PDB entry 1NUN | X-ray diffraction, 2.90 A resolution | chains A and B

Chain A:
Molecule: Fibroblast growth factor-10
Organism: Homo sapiens
UniProtKB: O15520 (FGF10_HUMAN); residue numbers follow UniProt; this construct covers 64-208
Sequence (145 residues; numbered 64 to 208; the number before each row is that of its first residue):
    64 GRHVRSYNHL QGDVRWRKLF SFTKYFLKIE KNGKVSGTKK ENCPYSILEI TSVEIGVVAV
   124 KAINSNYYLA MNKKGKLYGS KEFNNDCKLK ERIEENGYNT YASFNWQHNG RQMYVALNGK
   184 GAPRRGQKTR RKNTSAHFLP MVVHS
Not modelled in the structure: 64-68, 208
Curated features (UniProtKB/Swiss-Prot):
  - glycosylation: N196 (N-linked (GlcNAc...) asparagine)
  - natural variant: C106 (C106F: In LADD3), I156 (I156R: In LADD3)
From the paper describing this entry:
  - specificity-determining residues: D76
  - mutagenesis - D76A, R78A, R155A: decreased growth with fibroblast growth factor receptor 2 isoform 2 (chain B)

Chain B:
Molecule: fibroblast growth factor receptor 2 isoform 2
Organism: Homo sapiens
UniProtKB: P21802 (FGR2_HUMAN); numbering as in UniProt (aligned over 140-369)
Sequence (230 residues; row label = number of the first residue in the row):
   140 AEDFVSENSN NKRAPYWTNT EKMEKRLHAV PAANTVKFRC PAGGNPMPTM RWLKNGKEFK
   200 QEHRIGGYKV RNQHWSLIME SVVPSDKGNY TCVVENEYGS INHTYHLDVV ERSPHRPILQ
   260 AGLPANASTV VGGDVEFVCK VYSDAQPHIQ WIKHVEKNGS KYGPDGLPYL KVLKHSGINS
   320 SNAEVLALFN VTEADAGEYI CKVSNYIGQA NQSAWLTVLP KQQAPGREKE
Not modelled in the structure: 140-150, 360-369
Sequence notes: modified residue (162, 186, 189, 218)
Modified residues: Mse162, Mse186, Mse189, Mse218 (selenomethionine; parent Met)
Disulfide bonds: C179-C231, C278-C340
Curated features (UniProtKB/Swiss-Prot):
  - region: K161 to R178 (Heparin-binding)
  - glycosylation (N-linked (GlcNAc...) asparagine): N228, N241, N265, N297, N318
  - natural variant: A172 (A172F: In PS), R203 (R203C: In breast cancer samples), S252 to P253 (sequence variant, change not given here; In PS), S252 (S252F: In APRS; S252L; S252W: In APRS and PS), P253 (P253R: In APRS), P263 (P263L: In CS), S267 (S267P: In CS), T268 (T268TG: In CS), V269 to V270 (deletion: In SCS), G272 (G272V: In an ovarian serous carcinoma sample), D273 (deletion: In PS), F276 (F276V: In CS), 11 further natural variant entries in UniProt
  - mutagenesis: N265 (N265Q: Reduced N-glycosylation. Reduced expression at the cell surface)
From the paper describing this entry:
  - specificity-determining residues: S315
  - specificity-determining residues: N173 (by similarity / conservation)
  - conformationally variable residues: P253

Interface between chain A and chain B:
Pairs across the interface (62; chain A residue first):
  H72(A) - E250(B)
  L73(A) - V280(B)
  L73(A) - Y281(B)
  L73(A) - S282(B)  hydrogen bond (backbone-backbone)
  L73(A) - D283(B)
  Q74(A) - K279(B)  hydrogen bond
  Q74(A) - V280(B)
  Q74(A) - Y281(B)
  G75(A) - P286(B)
  G75(A) - E323(B)
  D76(A) - Q285(B)  hydrogen bond (backbone-side chain)
  D76(A) - I288(B)
  D76(A) - S315(B)  hydrogen bond
  D76(A) - N321(B)
  D76(A) - A322(B)  hydrogen bond (side chain-backbone)
  V77(A) - S319(B)
  V77(A) - S320(B)
  R78(A) - S282(B)  hydrogen bond (side chain-backbone)
  R78(A) - D283(B)  hydrogen bond (side chain-backbone)
  R78(A) - Q285(B)
  R78(A) - P286(B)
  F83(A) - K164(B)
  F83(A) - H167(B)
  F85(A) - N173(B)
  F89(A) - K164(B)
  K102(A) - K164(B)
  E104(A) - K164(B)
  E104(A) - R165(B)
  E104(A) - L166(B)  hydrogen bond (side chain-backbone)
  I113(A) - Q285(B)
  T114(A) - G316(B)  hydrogen bond (side chain-backbone)
  S115(A) - Q285(B)
  S115(A) - P286(B)
  S115(A) - H287(B)  hydrogen bond
  S115(A) - S315(B)
  S115(A) - G316(B)  hydrogen bond (backbone-backbone)
  V116(A) - H287(B)
  E117(A) - H287(B)
  I118(A) - H287(B)
  I118(A) - S343(B)
  I118(A) - N344(B)
  I118(A) - Y345(B)
  V121(A) - Q285(B)
  Y131(A) - I317(B)
  F146(A) - I317(B)  hydrophobic
  E154(A) - A284(B)
  E154(A) - Q285(B)  hydrogen bond (side chain-backbone)
  E154(A) - Y345(B)
  R155(A) - Y345(B)
  I156(A) - R251(B)
  I156(A) - A284(B)  hydrophobic
  I156(A) - Y345(B)  hydrogen bond (backbone-side chain)
  N159(A) - P170(B)
  N159(A) - N173(B)  hydrogen bond (backbone-side chain)
  G160(A) - P170(B)
  G160(A) - R251(B)  hydrogen bond (backbone-side chain)
  Y161(A) - P170(B)
  Y161(A) - N173(B)
  N162(A) - R251(B)  hydrogen bond
  L202(A) - V169(B)
  L202(A) - P170(B)
  M204(A) - A168(B)  hydrophobic
Interface residues without a listed pair, chain A (32 interface residues in all): G119, P203
Interface residues without a listed pair, chain B (35 interface residues in all): E163, V249, S252, P253
Interface features reported in the paper:
  - residue pairs: L73(A)-S282(B), Q74(A)-K279(B), G75(A)-V280(B) (water-mediated contact), D76(A)-Q285(B), D76(A)-S315(B) (hydrogen bond), D76(A)-G316(B) (water-mediated contact), D76(A)-A322(B), R78(A)-S282(B), R78(A)-D283(B), F85(A)-N173(B), T114(A)-G316(B) (water-mediated contact), F146(A)-I317(B) (hydrophobic contact), E154(A)-Q285(B), R155(A)-Y345(B) (hydrophobic contact), Y161(A)-N173(B)
  - interface residues, chain A: E104(A), N159(A)
  - interface residues, chain B: L166(B), N173(B), R251(B)

In short:
32 residues of chain A face 35 of chain B across their interface; the contacts include 16 hydrogen bonds.
Among the polar pairs are Q74(A)-K279(B), D76(A)-Q285(B) and D76(A)-S315(B). The authors report contacts
between L73(A) and S282(B), Q74(A) and K279(B) and D76(A) and Q285(B) among others; water-mediated contacts
between G75(A) and V280(B), D76(A) and G316(B) and T114(A) and G316(B); a hydrogen bond between D76(A) and
S315(B). From the paper: D76A, R78A and R155A of chain A reduce growth with fibroblast growth factor receptor
2 isoform 2 (chain B); interface residues E104(A), N159(A) and L166(B) among others.
Chain A is Fibroblast growth factor-10 and chain B is fibroblast growth factor receptor 2 isoform 2, both from
Homo sapiens; the structure, Crystal Structure Analysis of the FGF10-FGFR2b Complex, was determined by X-ray
diffraction.
